3H0L - chains B and C of the 3 polymer chains in the assembly; structure by X-ray diffraction, 2.30 A resolution.

# Chain B
Protein: Aspartyl/glutamyl-tRNA(Asn/Gln) amidotransferase subunit B
From: Aquifex aeolicus
Notes: EC 6.3.5.-
Reference sequence: O66766 (GATB_AQUAE); residues 1-478 here = UniProt positions 1-478
Chain sequence (478 residues; each row starts with the number of its first residue):
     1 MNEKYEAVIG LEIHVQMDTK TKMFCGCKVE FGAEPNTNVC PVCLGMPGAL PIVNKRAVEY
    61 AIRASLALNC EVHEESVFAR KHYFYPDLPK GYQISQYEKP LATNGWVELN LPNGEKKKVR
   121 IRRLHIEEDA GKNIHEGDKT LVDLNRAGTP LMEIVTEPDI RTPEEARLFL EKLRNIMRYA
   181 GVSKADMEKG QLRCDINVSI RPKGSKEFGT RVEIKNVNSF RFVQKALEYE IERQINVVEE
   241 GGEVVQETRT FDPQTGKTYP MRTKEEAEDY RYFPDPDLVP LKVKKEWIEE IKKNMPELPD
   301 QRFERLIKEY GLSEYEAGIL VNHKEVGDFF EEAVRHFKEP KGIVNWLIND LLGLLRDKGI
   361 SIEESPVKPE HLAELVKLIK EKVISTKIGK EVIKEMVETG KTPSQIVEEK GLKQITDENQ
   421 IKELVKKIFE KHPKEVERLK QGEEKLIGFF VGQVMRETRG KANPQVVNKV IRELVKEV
Not modelled in the structure: 1-2, 413-478
Ion coordination: Mg2+: His-14, Glu-127, Glu-153; Zn2+: Cys-25, Cys-27, Cys-40, Cys-43
Ligand contacts: ADP (adenosine-5'-diphosphate): Val-8, Ile-9, Gly-10, Leu-11, Glu-12, Arg-122, Val-155, Thr-156, Glu-157, Pro-158, Asn-197, Val-198, Ser-199, Phe-208, Gly-209, Arg-211
What the authors report for this chain:
  - binding site for ADP: Val-8, Pro-158, Ser-199, Phe-208
  - Mg2+ coordination: His-14, Glu-127, Glu-153
  - contacts within the chain: Lys-90/Glu-128 (salt bridge)
  - Zn2+ coordination: Cys-25, Cys-27, Cys-40, Cys-43

# Chain C
Protein: Glutamyl-tRNA(Gln) amidotransferase subunit C
From: Aquifex aeolicus
Notes: EC 6.3.5.-
Reference sequence: O67904 (GATC_AQUAE); residue numbers follow UniProt; this construct covers 1-94
Chain sequence (94 residues; each row starts with the number of its first residue):
     1 MVDREWVLKI AKLARLELKE EEIEVFQKQL SDILDFIDQL KELDTENVEP YIQEFEETPM
    61 REDEPHPSLD REKALMNAPE RKDGFFVVPR VVEV
Not modelled in the structure: 1, 93-94

# Interface between chain B and chain C
Residue-residue contacts (81):
  Thr-19(B) / Asp-63(C)
  Lys-20(B) / Asp-63(C)  hydrogen bond (backbone-side chain)
  Thr-21(B) / Arg-61(C)
  Thr-21(B) / Asp-63(C)  hydrogen bond (backbone-side chain)
  Thr-21(B) / Glu-64(C)
  Thr-21(B) / Pro-65(C)
  Lys-22(B) / Arg-61(C)  hydrogen bond (backbone-side chain)
  Met-23(B) / Arg-61(C)  hydrogen bond (backbone-side chain)
  Phe-24(B) / Arg-61(C)
  Cys-25(B) / Arg-61(C)  hydrogen bond (backbone-side chain)
  Gly-26(B) / Arg-61(C)
  Gly-26(B) / Pro-65(C)
  Gly-26(B) / His-66(C)  hydrogen bond (backbone-backbone)
  Cys-27(B) / Ser-68(C)
  Lys-28(B) / Pro-65(C)
  Glu-34(B) / Arg-71(C)  salt bridge
  Pro-35(B) / Arg-71(C)  hydrogen bond (backbone-side chain)
  Pro-35(B) / Asp-83(C)
  Pro-35(B) / Gly-84(C)
  Pro-35(B) / Phe-85(C)  hydrophobic
  Asn-36(B) / Arg-71(C)
  Asn-36(B) / Leu-75(C)
  Asn-36(B) / Gly-84(C)  hydrogen bond (side chain-backbone)
  Asn-36(B) / Phe-85(C)
  Asn-36(B) / Phe-86(C)
  Thr-37(B) / Ser-68(C)
  Thr-37(B) / Arg-71(C)
  Asn-38(B) / Ser-68(C)
  Val-39(B) / Ser-68(C)  hydrogen bond (backbone-side chain)
  Val-39(B) / Leu-69(C)  hydrogen bond (backbone-backbone)
  Val-39(B) / Ala-74(C)  hydrophobic
  Leu-44(B) / Ala-74(C)  hydrophobic
  Leu-44(B) / Phe-86(C)  hydrophobic
  Ile-52(B) / Arg-61(C)  hydrogen bond (backbone-side chain)
  Val-53(B) / Met-60(C)
  Val-53(B) / Arg-61(C)  hydrogen bond (backbone-backbone)
  Asn-54(B) / Arg-61(C)
  Asn-54(B) / Asp-63(C)  hydrogen bond
  Lys-55(B) / Met-60(C)
  Lys-55(B) / Arg-61(C)  hydrogen bond (backbone-backbone)
  Lys-55(B) / Glu-62(C)
  Arg-56(B) / Asp-63(C)  salt bridge
  Phe-84(B) / Leu-13(C)
  Phe-84(B) / Ala-14(C)
  Phe-84(B) / Arg-15(C)
  Tyr-85(B) / Val-91(C)
  Pro-86(B) / Val-91(C)  hydrophobic
  Asn-133(B) / Val-91(C)
  His-135(B) / Arg-90(C)
  His-135(B) / Val-91(C)
  Glu-136(B) / Lys-82(C)  salt bridge
  Gly-137(B) / Arg-90(C)  hydrogen bond (backbone-side chain)
  Asp-138(B) / Pro-89(C)
  Asp-138(B) / Arg-90(C)  hydrogen bond (backbone-backbone)
  Lys-139(B) / Glu-80(C)  salt bridge
  Lys-139(B) / Val-87(C)
  Lys-139(B) / Val-88(C)
  Lys-139(B) / Arg-90(C)
  Thr-140(B) / Phe-86(C)
  Thr-140(B) / Val-87(C)
  Thr-140(B) / Val-88(C)  hydrogen bond (backbone-backbone)
  Thr-140(B) / Pro-89(C)
  Thr-140(B) / Arg-90(C)
  Thr-140(B) / Val-91(C)  hydrogen bond (side chain-backbone)
  Leu-141(B) / Phe-85(C)  hydrophobic
  Leu-141(B) / Phe-86(C)
  Val-142(B) / Phe-85(C)
  Val-142(B) / Phe-86(C)  hydrogen bond (backbone-backbone)
  Asp-143(B) / Phe-85(C)
  Leu-144(B) / Phe-86(C)  hydrophobic
  Glu-268(B) / Leu-13(C)
  Glu-268(B) / Arg-15(C)  salt bridge
  Arg-271(B) / Leu-13(C)  hydrogen bond (side chain-backbone)
  Val-279(B) / Phe-55(C)  hydrophobic
  Val-279(B) / Pro-59(C)
  Pro-280(B) / Ile-52(C)  hydrophobic
  Pro-280(B) / Phe-55(C)
  Pro-280(B) / Thr-58(C)  hydrogen bond (backbone-side chain)
  Leu-281(B) / Thr-58(C)
  Lys-282(B) / Phe-55(C)
  Lys-282(B) / Thr-58(C)  hydrogen bond (backbone-side chain)
Interface residues without a listed pair, chain B (49 interface residues in all): Pro-41, Met-46, Val-58, Ile-134, Thr-263, Asp-269, Trp-287
Interface residues without a listed pair, chain C (34 interface residues in all): Lys-12, Gln-53, Glu-56, Val-92
The authors on this interface:
  - pairs named by the authors: Cys-27(B)/Ser-68(C) (hydrogen bond), Arg-271(B)/Leu-13(C) (hydrogen bond)
  - interface residues, chain B: Thr-21(B), Cys-25(B), Asn-54(B)
  - interface residues, chain C: Arg-61(C), Asp-63(C)

# In short
49 residues of chain B and 34 residues of chain C are in contact, with 22 hydrogen bonds and 5 salt bridges.
Among the polar pairs are Glu-34(B)/Arg-71(C), Arg-56(B)/Asp-63(C) and Glu-136(B)/Lys-82(C). The paper
describes hydrogen bonds between Cys-27(B) and Ser-68(C) and Arg-271(B) and Leu-13(C). The paper reports a
binding site for ADP at Val-8(B), Pro-158(B) and Ser-199(B) among others; interface residues Thr-21(B),
Cys-25(B) and Arg-61(C) among others.
Here chain B is Aspartyl/glutamyl-tRNA(Asn/Gln) amidotransferase subunit B and chain C is Glutamyl-tRNA(Gln)
amidotransferase subunit C, both from Aquifex aeolicus. Entry 3H0L (Structure of trna-dependent
amidotransferase gatcab from aquifex aeolicus) was determined by X-ray diffraction, deposited together with
3H0M and 3H0R.
